PDB entry 4Y8H | X-ray diffraction, 2.50 A resolution | chains B and C of the 34 polymer chains in the assembly

== Chain B ==
Protein: Proteasome subunit alpha type-3
Organism: Saccharomyces cerevisiae (strain ATCC 204508 / S288c)
Notes: EC 3.4.25.1
Reference sequence: P23638 (PSA3_YEAST); residues 0-257 here correspond to UniProt positions 1-258 (UniProt number = residue number + 1)
Amino-acid sequence (258 residues; numbered 0 to 257; the number before each row is that of its first residue; numbering starts at 0):
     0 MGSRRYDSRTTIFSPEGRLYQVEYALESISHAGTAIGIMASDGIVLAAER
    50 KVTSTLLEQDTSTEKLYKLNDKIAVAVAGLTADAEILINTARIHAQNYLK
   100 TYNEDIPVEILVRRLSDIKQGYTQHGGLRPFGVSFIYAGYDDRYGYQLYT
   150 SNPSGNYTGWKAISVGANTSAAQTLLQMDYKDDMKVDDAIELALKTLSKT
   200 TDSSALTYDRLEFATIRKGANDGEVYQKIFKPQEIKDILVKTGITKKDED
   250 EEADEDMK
Unresolved in the structure: 0, 245-257
Curated features (UniProtKB/Swiss-Prot):
  - cross-link (Glycyl lysine isopeptide (Lys-Gly)): Lys99 (interchain with G-Cter in ubiquitin), Lys198 (interchain with G-Cter in ubiquitin), Lys230 (interchain with G-Cter in ubiquitin)

== Chain C ==
Protein: Proteasome subunit alpha type-4
Organism: Saccharomyces cerevisiae (strain ATCC 204508 / S288c)
Notes: EC 3.4.25.1
Reference sequence: P40303 (PSA4_YEAST); residues -1 to 252 here correspond to UniProt positions 1-254 (UniProt number = residue number + 2)
Amino-acid sequence (254 residues; numbered -1 to 252; the number before each row is that of its first residue; numbers below 1 keep their minus sign (Met-1 is residue -1)):
    -1 MSGYDRALSIFSPDGHIFQVEYALEAVKRGTCAVGVKGKNCVVLGCERRS
    49 TLKLQDTRITPSKVSKIDSHVVLSFSGLNADSRILIEKARVEAQSHRLTL
    99 EDPVTVEYLTRYVAGVQQRYTQSGGVRPFGVSTLIAGFDPRDDEPKLYQT
   149 EPSGIYSSWSAQTIGRNSKTVREFLEKNYDRKEPPATVEECVKLTVRSLL
   199 EVVQTGAKNIEITVVKPDSDIVALSSEEINQYVTQIEQEKQEQQEQDKKK
   249 KSNH
Unresolved in the structure: -1 to 0, 241-252
Curated features (UniProtKB/Swiss-Prot):
  - modified residue: Thr58 (Phosphothreonine)

== How chain B and chain C interact ==
Contacting residue pairs (74):
  Arg3(B) - Arg4(C)
  Asp6(B) - Tyr2(C)  hydrogen bond
  Asp6(B) - Arg4(C)  salt bridge
  Arg8(B) - Arg4(C)
  Thr10(B) - Leu6(C)
  Thr10(B) - Arg125(C)
  Ile11(B) - Leu6(C)  hydrophobic
  Ile11(B) - Gln17(C)
  Phe12(B) - Gln17(C)  hydrogen bond (backbone-side chain)
  Phe12(B) - Tyr20(C)  hydrophobic
  Phe12(B) - Ala21(C)  hydrophobic
  Phe12(B) - Leu76(C)  hydrophobic
  Phe12(B) - Arg125(C)
  Phe12(B) - Pro126(C)
  Phe12(B) - Gly128(C)
  Ser13(B) - Tyr20(C)
  Pro14(B) - Tyr20(C)  hydrophobic
  Pro14(B) - Glu23(C)
  Glu15(B) - Glu23(C)
  Glu15(B) - Arg27(C)  hydrogen bond (backbone-side chain)
  Gly16(B) - Tyr20(C)
  Gly16(B) - Glu23(C)
  Gly16(B) - Ala24(C)
  Gly16(B) - Arg27(C)
  Arg17(B) - Arg27(C)
  Leu18(B) - Arg125(C)
  Met38(B) - Asp54(C)
  Met38(B) - Arg56(C)
  Arg112(B) - Arg81(C)
  Ser115(B) - Arg81(C)  hydrogen bond (backbone-side chain)
  Asp116(B) - Arg81(C)  salt bridge
  Asp116(B) - Ile82(C)
  Gln119(B) - Ala78(C)
  Gln119(B) - Asp79(C)
  Gln119(B) - Ile82(C)
  Thr122(B) - Arg125(C)  hydrogen bond (backbone-side chain)
  Gln123(B) - Tyr118(C)
  Gln123(B) - Gly123(C)
  Gln123(B) - Val124(C)
  Gln123(B) - Arg125(C)  hydrogen bond (backbone-backbone)
  Gln123(B) - Phe127(C)
  His124(B) - Gly123(C)
  His124(B) - Val124(C)
  Gly125(B) - Tyr2(C)
  Gly125(B) - Gly123(C)
  Gly126(B) - Tyr2(C)
  Tyr143(B) - Arg56(C)  hydrogen bond (backbone-side chain)
  Tyr143(B) - Ile57(C)  hydrophobic
  Tyr145(B) - Arg56(C)  hydrogen bond (backbone-side chain)
  Gln146(B) - Ile57(C)
  Leu147(B) - Ile57(C)
  Tyr148(B) - Ile57(C)
  Ser153(B) - Ala78(C)
  Gly154(B) - Ala78(C)
  Gly154(B) - Arg81(C)  hydrogen bond (backbone-side chain)
  Asn155(B) - Asn77(C)
  Tyr156(B) - Pro59(C)  hydrophobic
  Tyr156(B) - Arg81(C)
  Thr157(B) - Thr58(C)
  Gly158(B) - Gln53(C)
  Gly158(B) - Asp54(C)  hydrogen bond (backbone-backbone)
  Gly158(B) - Thr58(C)  hydrogen bond (backbone-side chain)
  Trp159(B) - Leu50(C)  hydrophobic
  Trp159(B) - Leu52(C)
  Trp159(B) - Gln53(C)
  Trp159(B) - Asp54(C)
  Lys160(B) - Leu52(C)  hydrogen bond (backbone-backbone)
  Lys160(B) - Gln53(C)
  Lys160(B) - Asp54(C)
  Ala161(B) - Leu52(C)
  Gln172(B) - Leu52(C)
  Leu175(B) - Leu52(C)  hydrophobic
  Gln176(B) - Lys51(C)
  Gln176(B) - Leu52(C)
Interface residues without a listed pair, chain B (41 interface residues in all): Glu108, Tyr179

== Summary ==
41 residues of chain B and 31 residues of chain C are in contact; the contacts include 12 hydrogen bonds and 2
salt bridges. Polar contacts include Asp6(B)-Arg4(C), Asp116(B)-Arg81(C) and Asp6(B)-Tyr2(C).
Chain B is Proteasome subunit alpha type-3 and chain C is Proteasome subunit alpha type-4, both from
Saccharomyces cerevisiae (strain ATCC 204508 / S288c); the structure, Yeast 20S proteasome in complex with
N3-APAL-ep, was determined by X-ray diffraction, deposited together with 4Y69, 4Y6A, 4Y6V, 4Y6Z, 4Y70, 4Y74
and 34 further entries.
